Entry 8R61 (X-ray diffraction, 3.10 A resolution); this record covers chains B and C of the 3 polymer chains in the assembly.

[Chain B]
Protein: HMM5 IgE light chain
Organism: Homo sapiens
Sequence (217 residues; row label = number of the first residue in the row):
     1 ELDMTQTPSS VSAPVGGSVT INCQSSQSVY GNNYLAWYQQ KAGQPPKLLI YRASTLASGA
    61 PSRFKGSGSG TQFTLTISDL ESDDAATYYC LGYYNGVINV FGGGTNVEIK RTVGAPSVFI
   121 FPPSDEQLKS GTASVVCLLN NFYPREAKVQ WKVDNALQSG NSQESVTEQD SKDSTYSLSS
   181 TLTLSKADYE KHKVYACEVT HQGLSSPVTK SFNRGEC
Disulfides: Cys23-Cys90, Cys137-Cys197

[Chain C]
Protein: kappa binding nanobody
Organism: Lama glama
Notes: antibody fragment or engineered binder
Sequence (120 residues; numbered 1 to 120; the number before each row is that of its first residue):
     1 EVQLQESGGG LVQPGGSLRL SCAASGRTIS RYAMSWFRQA PGKEREFVAT ARRSGDGAFY
    61 ADSVQGRFTV SRDDAKNTVY LQMNSLKPED TAVYYCAIDS DTFYSGSYDY WGQGTQVTVS
Disulfides: Cys22-Cys96

[How chain B and chain C interact]
Contacting residue pairs (36):
  Lys110(B) - Ala58(C)  hydrogen bond (side chain-backbone)
  Lys110(B) - Phe59(C)
  Thr112(B) - Tyr60(C)
  Thr112(B) - Asp62(C)
  Thr112(B) - Gln65(C)
  Val113(B) - Phe47(C)  hydrophobic
  Val113(B) - Phe59(C)  hydrophobic
  Val113(B) - Tyr60(C)  hydrogen bond (backbone-backbone)
  Tyr143(B) - Phe59(C)  hydrophobic
  Pro144(B) - Arg52(C)
  Glu146(B) - Arg52(C)  salt bridge
  Glu146(B) - Phe103(C)
  Glu146(B) - Tyr104(C)
  Glu146(B) - Ser105(C)
  Ala147(B) - Ser105(C)
  Lys148(B) - Ser105(C)
  Thr200(B) - Ser105(C)
  Thr200(B) - Gly106(C)
  Thr200(B) - Ser107(C)
  His201(B) - Ser105(C)  hydrogen bond (backbone-backbone)
  His201(B) - Gly106(C)
  Gln202(B) - Ala33(C)
  Gln202(B) - Phe37(C)
  Gln202(B) - Phe47(C)
  Gln202(B) - Arg52(C)  hydrogen bond
  Gln202(B) - Asp99(C)  hydrogen bond
  Gln202(B) - Tyr104(C)
  Gln202(B) - Ser105(C)
  Gln202(B) - Gly106(C)
  Gln202(B) - Tyr108(C)  hydrogen bond (backbone-side chain)
  Gly203(B) - Phe47(C)
  Leu204(B) - Tyr108(C)
  Ser205(B) - Phe37(C)
  Ser205(B) - Arg45(C)
  Ser205(B) - Tyr108(C)
  Ser205(B) - Trp111(C)
Interface residues without a listed pair, chain B (15 interface residues in all): Arg111
Interface residues without a listed pair, chain C (20 interface residues in all): Thr50, Ala61

[Summary]
15 residues of chain B face 20 of chain C across their interface; the contacts include 6 hydrogen bonds and 1
salt bridge. Polar pairs include Glu146(B)-Arg52(C), Lys110(B)-Ala58(C) and Gln202(B)-Arg52(C).
Chain B is HMM5 IgE light chain (Homo sapiens) and chain C is kappa binding nanobody (Lama glama); the
structure, Structure of IgE delta epsilon 3-4 in complex with a kappa binding nanobody, was determined by
X-ray diffraction (same publication as 9EQ3 and 9EQ4).
